6QL9 - chains A and C of the 12 polymer chains in the assembly; structure by X-ray diffraction, 2.82 A resolution.

# Chain A (and C)
Name: Fatty acid synthase subunit alpha
Source organism: Saccharomyces cerevisiae (strain ATCC 204508 / S288c)
Notes: EC 2.3.1.86, 1.1.1.100, 2.3.1.41; chain C of this document is another copy of the same molecule, construct and numbering; everything in this record applies to it too
Reference sequence: P19097 (FAS2_YEAST); numbering as in UniProt (aligned over 1-1887)
Chain sequence (1887 residues; each row starts with the number of its first residue):
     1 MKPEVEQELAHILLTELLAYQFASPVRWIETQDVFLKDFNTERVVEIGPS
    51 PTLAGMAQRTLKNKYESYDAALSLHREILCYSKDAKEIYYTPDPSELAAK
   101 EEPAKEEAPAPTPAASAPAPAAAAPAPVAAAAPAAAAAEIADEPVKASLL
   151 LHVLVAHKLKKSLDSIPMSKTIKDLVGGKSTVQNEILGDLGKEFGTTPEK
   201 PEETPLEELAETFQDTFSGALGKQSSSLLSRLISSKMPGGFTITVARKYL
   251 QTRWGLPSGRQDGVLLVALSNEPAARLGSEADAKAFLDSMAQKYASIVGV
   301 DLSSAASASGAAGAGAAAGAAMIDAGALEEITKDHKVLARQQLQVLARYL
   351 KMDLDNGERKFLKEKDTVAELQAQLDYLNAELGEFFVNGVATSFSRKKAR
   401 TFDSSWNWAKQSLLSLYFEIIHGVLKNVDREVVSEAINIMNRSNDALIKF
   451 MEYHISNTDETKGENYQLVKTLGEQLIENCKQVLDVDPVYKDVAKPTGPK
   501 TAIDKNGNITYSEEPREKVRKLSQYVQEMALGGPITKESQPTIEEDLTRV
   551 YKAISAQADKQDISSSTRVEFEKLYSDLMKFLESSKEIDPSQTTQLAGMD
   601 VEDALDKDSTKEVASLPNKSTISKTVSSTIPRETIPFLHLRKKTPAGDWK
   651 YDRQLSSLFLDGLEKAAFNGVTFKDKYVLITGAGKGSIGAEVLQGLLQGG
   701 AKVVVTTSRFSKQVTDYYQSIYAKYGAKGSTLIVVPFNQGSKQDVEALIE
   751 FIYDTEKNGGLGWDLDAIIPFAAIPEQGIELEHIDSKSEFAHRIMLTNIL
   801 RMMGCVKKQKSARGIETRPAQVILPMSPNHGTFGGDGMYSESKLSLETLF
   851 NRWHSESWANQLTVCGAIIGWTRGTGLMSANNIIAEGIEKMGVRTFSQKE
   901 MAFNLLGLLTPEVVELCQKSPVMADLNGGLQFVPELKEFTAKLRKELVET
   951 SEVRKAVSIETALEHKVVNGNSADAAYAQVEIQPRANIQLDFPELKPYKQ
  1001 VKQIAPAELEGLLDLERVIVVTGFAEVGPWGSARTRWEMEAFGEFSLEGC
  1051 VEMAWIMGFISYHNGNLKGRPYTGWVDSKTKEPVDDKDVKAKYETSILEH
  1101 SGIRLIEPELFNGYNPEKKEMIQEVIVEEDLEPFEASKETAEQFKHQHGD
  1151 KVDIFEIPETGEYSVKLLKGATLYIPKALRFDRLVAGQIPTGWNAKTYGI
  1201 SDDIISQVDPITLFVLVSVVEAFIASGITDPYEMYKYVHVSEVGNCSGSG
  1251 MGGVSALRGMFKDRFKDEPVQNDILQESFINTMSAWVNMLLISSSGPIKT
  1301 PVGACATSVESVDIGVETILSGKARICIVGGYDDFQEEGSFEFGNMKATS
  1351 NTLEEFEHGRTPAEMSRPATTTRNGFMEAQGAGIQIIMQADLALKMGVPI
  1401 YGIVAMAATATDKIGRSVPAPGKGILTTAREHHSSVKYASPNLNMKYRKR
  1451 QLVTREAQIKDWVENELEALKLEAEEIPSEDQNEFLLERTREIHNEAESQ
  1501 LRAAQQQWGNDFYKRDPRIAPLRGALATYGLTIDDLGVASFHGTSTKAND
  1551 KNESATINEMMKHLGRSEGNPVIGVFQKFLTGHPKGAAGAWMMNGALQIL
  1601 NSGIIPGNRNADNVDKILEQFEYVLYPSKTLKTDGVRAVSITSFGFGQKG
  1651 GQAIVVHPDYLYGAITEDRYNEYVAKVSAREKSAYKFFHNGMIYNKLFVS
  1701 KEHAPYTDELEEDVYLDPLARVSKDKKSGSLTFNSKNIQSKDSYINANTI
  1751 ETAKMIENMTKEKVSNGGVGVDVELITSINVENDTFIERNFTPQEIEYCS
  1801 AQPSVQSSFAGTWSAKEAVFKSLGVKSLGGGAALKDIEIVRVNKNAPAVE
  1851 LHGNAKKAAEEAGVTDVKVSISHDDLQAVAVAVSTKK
Not modelled in the structure: 97-139, 304-327, 540-598, 1887 (chain C: 97-139, 303-327, 540-598, 1887)
Covalent attachments: 4'-phosphopantetheine (PNS) linked to Ser180
Metal / ion sites: Na+ site 1: Arg985 (shared with 2 residues of chain G); Na+ site 2: Glu1052, Tyr1198, Glu1221; Na+ site 3: Tyr1114, Arg1183, Ser1340; Na+ site 4 near Ser1206 (its only coordinating residue here); Na+ site 5: Asp1209, Ser1255, Asp1334; Na+ site 6: Thr1212, Glu1277
Ligand contacts:
  - adenosine-2'-5'-diphosphate (A2P): Gly682, Ala683, Gly684, Ser687, Ile688, Thr706, Thr707, Ser708, Arg709, Tyr718, Phe737, Asn738, Gln739, Gly740, Phe771, Ala772, Ala773, Ile774, Ile794
  - 4'-phosphopantetheine (PNS): Cys1305, Met1346, Lys1347, Phe1376, Ser1417, Pro1419, Ala1420, Pro1421, His1542, Thr1544, Thr1546, Ala1548, Asn1549, His1583, Phe1644, Phe1646
Reported in the primary citation:
  - post-translational modification sites: Ser180
  - binding site for 4'-phosphopantetheine: Ser180

# Interface between chain A and chain C
Residue-residue contacts - 21 pairs, chain A then chain C:
  Lys161(A) - Asp1203(C)  salt bridge
  Lys179(A) - Gln1207(C)  hydrogen bond
  Thr181(A) - Asp1273(C)
  Glu185(A) - Asn1272(C)
  Ser227(A) - Glu1139(C)  hydrogen bond
  Ser230(A) - Ser1137(C)
  Arg231(A) - Asp1267(C)  salt bridge
  Thr242(A) - Glu1135(C)
  Ile243(A) - Glu1162(C)
  Thr244(A) - Glu1135(C)  hydrogen bond
  Thr244(A) - Thr1160(C)
  Thr244(A) - Glu1162(C)
  Ile331(A) - Thr332(C)
  His335(A) - His335(C)
  Gln341(A) - Glu1132(C)
  Arg348(A) - Glu1129(C)  salt bridge
  Asp355(A) - Phe1155(C)
  Asp355(A) - Lys1166(C)  salt bridge
  Glu358(A) - Phe1155(C)
  Arg359(A) - Asp1153(C)  salt bridge
  Leu362(A) - Phe1155(C)  hydrophobic
Also at the interface, not in a pair above, chain A (21 interface residues in all): Lys158, Lys160, Leu338
Also at the interface, not in a pair above, chain C (20 interface residues in all): Asp1130, Leu1168, Ser1206

# Summary
21 residues of chain A face 20 of chain C across their interface, with 3 hydrogen bonds and 5 salt bridges.
Among the polar pairs are Lys161(A)-Asp1203(C), Arg231(A)-Asp1267(C) and Arg348(A)-Glu1129(C). Chain A binds
adenosine-2'-5'-diphosphate and 4'-phosphopantetheine. 4'-phosphopantetheine is covalently linked to
Ser180(A). From the paper: a binding site for 4'-phosphopantetheine at Ser180(A); a modification site at
Ser180(A).
Chain A and chain C are both Fatty acid synthase subunit alpha (Saccharomyces cerevisiae (strain ATCC 204508 /
S288c)); the structure, Structure of Fatty acid synthase complex from Saccharomyces cerevisiae at 2.9
Angstrom, was determined by X-ray diffraction (same publication as 6QL5, 6QL6 and 6QL7).
